Entry 8E5E (X-ray diffraction, 2.62 A resolution); this record covers chains A and B of the 3 polymer chains in the assembly.

== Chain A ==
Molecule: Double-stranded DNA deaminase toxin A
Source organism: Burkholderia cenocepacia
Notes: EC 3.5.4.-
UniProtKB: P0DUH5 (DDDA_BURC1); numbering as in UniProt (aligned over 1290-1422)
Chain sequence (139 residues; numbered 1290 to 1428; the number before each row is that of its first residue):
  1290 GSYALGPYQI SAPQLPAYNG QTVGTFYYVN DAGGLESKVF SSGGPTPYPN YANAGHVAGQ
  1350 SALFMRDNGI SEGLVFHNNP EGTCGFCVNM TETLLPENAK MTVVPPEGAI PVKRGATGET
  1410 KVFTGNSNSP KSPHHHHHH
Not modelled in the structure: 1424-1428
Sequence notes: engineered mutation Ala-1347 (Glu in P0DUH5); expression tag (1423-1428)
Ion coordination: Zn2+: His-1345, Cys-1373, Cys-1376 (shared with DC8(B) of chain B); Mg2+: Glu-1381, Thr-1382, Leu-1384, Asn-1415, Asn-1417
UniProt features mapped onto this chain:
  - binding site (Zn(2+)): His-1345, Cys-1373, Cys-1376
From the paper describing this entry:
  - Mg2+ coordination: Glu-1381, Thr-1382, Leu-1384, Asn-1415, Asn-1417
  - binding site for the 14-nt DNA strand (chain B): Ser-1331, Ala-1341, His-1345, Phe-1375, Asn-1378, Lys-1402
  - specificity-determining residues: His-1345, Phe-1375
  - Zn2+ coordination: His-1345
  - binding site for the 14-nt DNA strand: Pro-1338, Asn-1339, Tyr-1340, Ala-1341, Met-1379, Arg-1403, Lys-1420
  - mutagenesis - A1341P: increased catalytic activity on mismatch-containing substrates
  - mutagenesis - H1345C, F1375A, F1375R, M1379A, M1379R: abolished catalytic activity
  - mutagenesis - E1370K, E1370R, F1375Y: decreased catalytic activity
  - conformationally variable residues (side-chain flip): Glu-1370
  - mutagenesis - A1341E, A1341S, A1341T, A1341Y: abolished catalytic activity on canonical substrate
  - mutagenesis - A1341P: decreased catalytic activity on fully base-paired substrate

== Chain B ==
Molecule: 14-nt DNA strand
Sequence (14 nucleotides; row label = number of the first residue in the row):
     1 GCAACGTCCG GTAC
Ion coordination: Zn2+: DC8 (shared with His-1345(A), Cys-1373(A), Cys-1376(A) of chain A)

== Chain A / chain B interface ==
Pairs across the interface (24; chain A residue first):
  Tyr-1307(A) with DC8(B), sugar contact
  Gly-1309(A) with DC8(B), sugar contact
  Thr-1311(A) with DC8(B), hydrogen bond to the sugar
  Ser-1331(A) with DC8(B), hydrogen bond to the phosphate; DC9(B), hydrogen bond to the phosphate
  Gly-1332(A) with DC9(B), phosphate contact; DG10(B), phosphate contact
  Gly-1333(A) with DG10(B), phosphate contact
  Ala-1341(A) with DT7(B), base contact
  His-1345(A) with DT7(B), hydrogen bond to the base; DC8(B), stacking on the base
  Val-1346(A) with DC8(B), hydrogen bond to the base
  Glu-1370(A) with DC8(B), phosphate contact
  Gly-1371(A) with DC8(B), base contact
  Thr-1372(A) with DC8(B), base contact
  Cys-1373(A) with DT7(B), sugar contact; DC8(B), base contact
  Phe-1375(A) with DG6(B), base contact; DT7(B), phosphate contact
  Asn-1378(A) with DG6(B), hydrogen bond to the base
  Lys-1402(A) with DG6(B), phosphate contact; DT7(B), phosphate contact
  Arg-1403(A) with DC5(B), base contact; DG6(B), sugar contact
Other interface residues (no listed pair), chain A (21 interface residues in all): Gly-1344, Asn-1368, Gly-1374, Cys-1376
Other interface residues (no listed pair), chain B (7 interface residues in all): DA4

== Summary ==
21 residues of chain A face 7 of chain B across their interface; the contacts include 6 hydrogen bonds and 1
aromatic stacking contact. Among the polar pairs are His-1345(A)/DT7(B), Val-1346(A)/DC8(B) and
Asn-1378(A)/DG6(B). From the paper: a binding site for the 14-nt DNA strand at Pro-1338(A), Asn-1339(A) and
Tyr-1340(A) among others; H1345C, F1375A and F1375R of chain A, among others, abolish catalytic activity; 13
substitutions were tested in all.
Chain A is Double-stranded DNA deaminase toxin A (Burkholderia cenocepacia) and chain B is a 14-nt DNA strand;
the structure, Crystal structure of double-stranded DNA deaminase toxin DddA in complex with DNA with the
target cytosine ..., was determined by X-ray diffraction together with 8E5D from the same study.
